PDB entry 9NJ8 | X-ray diffraction, 2.50 A resolution | chain A

Chain A:
Name: histidine kinase
Source organism: Vibrio cholerae
Notes: EC 2.7.13.3
UniProtKB: Q9KR16 (Q9KR16_VIBCH); residues 44-260 here correspond to UniProt positions 46-262 (UniProt number = residue number + 2)
Amino-acid sequence (217 residues; each row starts with the number of its first residue):
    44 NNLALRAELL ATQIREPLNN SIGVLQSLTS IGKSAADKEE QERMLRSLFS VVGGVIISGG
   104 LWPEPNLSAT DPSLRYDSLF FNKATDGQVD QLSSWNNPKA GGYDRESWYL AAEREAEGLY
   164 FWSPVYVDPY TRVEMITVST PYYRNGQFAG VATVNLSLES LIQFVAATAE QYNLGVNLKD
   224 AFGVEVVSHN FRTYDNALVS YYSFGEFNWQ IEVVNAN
Unresolved in the structure: 44-45, 110-117, 128-131, 140-144, 235-237, 260
Sequence notes: engineered mutation Asn198 (Asp200 in Q9KR16)
From the paper describing this entry:
  - mutagenesis - W151A, D171A: decreased signaling in response to ethanolamine
  - mutagenesis - Y169A, T196A: unchanged signaling in response to exogenously added ethanolamine

Summary:
From the paper: W151A and D171A reduce signaling in response to ethanolamine; Y169A and T196A leave signaling
in response to exogenously added ethanolamine unchanged.
Chain A is histidine kinase (Vibrio cholerae); the structure, Crystal structure of apo Vibrio cholerae CqsR
with D198N mutation, was determined by X-ray diffraction together with 9NIA and 9NIT from the same study.
